Entry 8ZF6 (electron microscopy, 2.98 A resolution); this record covers chains B and S of the 5 polymer chains in the assembly.

== Chain B ==
Molecule: Guanine nucleotide-binding protein G(I)/G(S)/G(T) subunit beta-1
Organism: Homo sapiens
Reference sequence: P62873 (GBB1_HUMAN); numbering as in UniProt (aligned over 2-340)
Chain sequence (377 residues; row label = number of the first residue in the row; numbers below 1 keep their minus sign (Met-10 is residue -10)):
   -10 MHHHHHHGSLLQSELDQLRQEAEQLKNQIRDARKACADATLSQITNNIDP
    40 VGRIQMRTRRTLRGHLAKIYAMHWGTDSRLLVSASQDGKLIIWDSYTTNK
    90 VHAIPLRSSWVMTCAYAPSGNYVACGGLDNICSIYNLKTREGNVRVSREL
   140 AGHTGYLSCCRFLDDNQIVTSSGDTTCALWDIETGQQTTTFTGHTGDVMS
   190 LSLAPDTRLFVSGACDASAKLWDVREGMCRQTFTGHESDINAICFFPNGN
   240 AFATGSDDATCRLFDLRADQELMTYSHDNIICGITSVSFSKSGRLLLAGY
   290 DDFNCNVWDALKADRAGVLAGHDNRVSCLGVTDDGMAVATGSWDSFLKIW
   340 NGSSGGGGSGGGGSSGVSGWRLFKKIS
Disordered / not traced: -10 to 2, 341-366
Construct notes: initiating methionine (-10); expression tag (-9 to 1, 341-366)
Curated features (UniProtKB/Swiss-Prot):
  - modified residue: Ser2 (N-acetylserine), His266 (Phosphohistidine)
  - natural variant: Leu30 (L30F: In MRD42; uncertain significance), Arg52 (R52G: In MRD42), Gly64 (G64V: In MRD42), Asp76 (D76E: In MRD42; D76G: In MRD42), Gly77 (G77S: In MRD42), Lys78 (K78R: In MRD42), Ile80 (I80N: In MRD42; I80T: In MRD42), His91 (H91R: In MRD42; uncertain significance), Ala92 (A92T: In MRD42), Pro94 (P94S: In MRD42), Leu95 (L95P: In MRD42), Arg96 (R96L: In MRD42), 5 further natural variant entries in UniProt

== Chain S ==
Molecule: scFv16
Organism: synthetic construct
Notes: antibody fragment or engineered binder
Chain sequence (285 residues; row label = number of the first residue in the row; note: 13 numbers in that range are skipped by the numbering (no residue carries them; nothing is unmodelled there); a row labelled like 121A-121N holds insertion residues (121A, then the next letters in order); numbers below 1 keep their minus sign (Met-36 is residue -36)):
   -36 MLLVNQSHQGFNKEHTSKMVSAIVLYVLLAAAAHSAFAVQLVESGGGLVQ
    14 PGGSRKLSCSASGFAFSSFGMHWVRQAPEKGLEWVAYISSGSGTIYYADT
    64 VKGRFTISRDDPKNTLFLQMTSLRSEDTAMYYCVRSIYYYGSSPFDFWGQ
   114 GTTLTVSA
121A-121N GGGGSGGGGSGGGG
   135 SADIVMTQATSSVPVTPGESVSISCRSSKSLLHSNGNTYLYWFLQRPGQS
   185 PQLLIYRMSNLASGVPDRFSGSGSGTAFTLTISRLEAEDVGVYYCMQHLE
   235 YPLTFGAGTKLEL
Disordered / not traced: -36 to 1, 121A-121N, 148-150, 247
Disulfides: Cys22-Cys96

== Interface between chain B and chain S ==
Pairs across the interface (8):
  Asp66(B) - Tyr103(S)
  Arg68(B) - Tyr103(S)
  Leu69(B) - Tyr103(S)  hydrophobic
  Val90(B) - Tyr102(S)  hydrophobic
  Arg129(B) - Arg98(S)  hydrogen bond (backbone-side chain)
  Glu130(B) - Gly26(S)
  Glu130(B) - Phe27(S)
  Gly131(B) - Phe32(S)
Other interface residues (no listed pair), chain B (9 interface residues in all): His91, Asn132
Other interface residues (no listed pair), chain S (9 interface residues in all): Val2, Ala28, Ile100

== In short ==
The chain B/chain S interface involves 9 residues from each chain, with 1 hydrogen bond. Its one
hydrogen-bonded contact is Arg129(B)-Arg98(S).
Chain B is Guanine nucleotide-binding protein G(I)/G(S)/G(T) subunit beta-1 (Homo sapiens) and chain S is
scFv16 (synthetic construct); the structure, Cryo-EM structure of the xGPR4-Gs complex in pH6.7, was
determined by electron microscopy, deposited together with 8ZD1, 8ZF9, 8ZFA, 8ZFC and 9JVG.
